PDB entry 3UL7 | X-ray diffraction, 2.37 A resolution | chain A

Chain A:
Protein: Toll-like receptor 4, Variable lymphocyte receptor B
Organism: Homo sapiens
Reference sequence: chimeric construct of O00206, Q4G1L2: residues 28-226 from O00206 (TLR4_HUMAN) positions 28-226 (same numbers); residues 229-302 from Q4G1L2 positions 126-199 (UniProt number = residue number - 103)
Sequence (278 residues; row label = number of the first residue in the row):
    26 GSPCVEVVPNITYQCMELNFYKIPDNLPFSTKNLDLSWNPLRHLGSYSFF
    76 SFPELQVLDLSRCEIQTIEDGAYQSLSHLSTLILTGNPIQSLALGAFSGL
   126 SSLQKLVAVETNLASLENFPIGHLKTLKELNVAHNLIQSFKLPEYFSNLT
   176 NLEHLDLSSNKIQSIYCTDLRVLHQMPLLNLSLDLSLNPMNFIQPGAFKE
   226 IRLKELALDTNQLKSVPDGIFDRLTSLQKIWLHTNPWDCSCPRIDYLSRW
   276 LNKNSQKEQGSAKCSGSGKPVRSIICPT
Unresolved in the structure: 26-27
Sequence notes: expression tag (26-27, 227-228); engineered mutation W63 (Phe in O00206)
UniProt features mapped onto this chain:
  - glycosylation (N-linked (GlcNAc...) asparagine): N35, N173, N205
Disulfide bonds: C29-C40, C264-C289, C266-C301
Covalent attachments: N-acetylglucosamine (NAG) linked to N35, N173

Summary:
Covalently linked N-acetylglucosamine: at N35 and N173.
Chain A is Toll-like receptor 4, Variable lymphocyte receptor B (Homo sapiens); the structure, Crystal
structure of the TV3 mutant F63W, was determined by X-ray diffraction (same publication as 3UL9, 3UL8 and
3ULA).
